Entry 3MVM (X-ray diffraction, 2.00 A resolution); this record covers chain A.

Chain A:
Molecule: Mitogen-activated protein kinase 14
Organism: Homo sapiens
Notes: EC 2.7.11.24
Reference sequence: Q16539 (MK14_HUMAN); residues 2-360 here = UniProt positions 2-360
Amino-acid sequence (366 residues; numbered -5 to 360; the number before each row is that of its first residue; numbers below 1 keep their minus sign (Met-5 is residue -5)):
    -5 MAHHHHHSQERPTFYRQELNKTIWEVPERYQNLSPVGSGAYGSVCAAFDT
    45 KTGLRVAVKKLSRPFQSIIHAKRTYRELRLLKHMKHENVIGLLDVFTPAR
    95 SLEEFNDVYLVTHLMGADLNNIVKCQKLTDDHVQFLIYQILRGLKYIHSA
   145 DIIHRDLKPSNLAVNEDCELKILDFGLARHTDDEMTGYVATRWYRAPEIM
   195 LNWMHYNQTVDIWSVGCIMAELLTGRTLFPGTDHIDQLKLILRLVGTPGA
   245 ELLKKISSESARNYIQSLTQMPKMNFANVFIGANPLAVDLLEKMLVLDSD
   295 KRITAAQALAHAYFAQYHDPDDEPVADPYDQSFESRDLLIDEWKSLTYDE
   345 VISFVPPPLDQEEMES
Unresolved in the structure: -5 to 3, 31-35, 176-184, 353-360
Construct notes: expression tag (-5 to 1)
UniProt features mapped onto this chain:
  - motif: Thr180 to Tyr182 (TXY)
  - active site: Asp168 (Proton acceptor)
  - binding site (ATP): Val30 to Val38, Lys53
  - modified residue: Ser2 (N-acetylserine), Thr16 (Phosphothreonine), Lys53 (N6-acetyllysine), Lys152 (N6-acetyllysine), Thr180 (Phosphothreonine), Tyr182 (Phosphotyrosine), Thr263 (Phosphothreonine), Tyr323 (Phosphotyrosine)
Residues lining bound ligands: 39P (4-{[5-(isoxazol-3-ylcarbamoyl)-2-methylphenyl]amino}-5-methyl-N-propylpyrrolo[2,1-f][1,2,4]triazine-6-carboxamide): Val30, Val38, Ala51, Val52, Lys53, Glu71, Leu74, Leu75, Ile84, Leu104, Thr106, His107, Leu108, Met109, Gly110, Ala111, Asp112, Leu167, Asp168, Phe169, Leu171

In short:
Bound to chain A: compound 39P. Curated annotation (UniProt) lists active-site residue Asp168 and 10
ATP-binding residues.
Chain A is Mitogen-activated protein kinase 14 (Homo sapiens); the structure, P38 Alpha Map Kinase complexed
with pyrrolotriazine inhibitor 7V, was determined by X-ray diffraction (same publication as 3MVL).
